Entry 5I2Z (X-ray diffraction, 2.30 A resolution); this record covers chain A.

== Chain A ==
Name: Macrophage metalloelastase
Source organism: Homo sapiens
Notes: EC 3.4.24.65
UniProt: P39900 (MMP12_HUMAN); residues 106-263 here = UniProt positions 106-263
Chain sequence (159 residues; row label = number of the first residue in the row):
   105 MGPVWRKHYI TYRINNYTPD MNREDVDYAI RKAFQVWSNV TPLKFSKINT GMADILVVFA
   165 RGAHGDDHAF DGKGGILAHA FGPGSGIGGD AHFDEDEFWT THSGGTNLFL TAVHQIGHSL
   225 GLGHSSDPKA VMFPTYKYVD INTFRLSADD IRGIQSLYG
Unresolved in the structure: 105-106
Construct notes: initiating methionine (105); engineered mutation D171 (Phe in P39900), Q219 (Glu in P39900)
Swiss-Prot annotation at these positions:
  - binding site (Ca(2+)): D124, D158, D175, G176, G178, I180, G190, G192, D194, D198, E199, E201
  - binding site (Zn(2+)): H168, D170, H183, H196, H218, H222, H228
Bound ions: Ca2+ site 1: D124, E199, E201; Ca2+ site 2: D158, G190, G192, D194; Zn2+ site 1: H168, D170, H183, H196; Ca2+ site 3: D175, G176, G178, I180, D198, E201; Zn2+ site 2: H218, H222, H228 (together with V24)
Small-molecule neighbours:
  - s-1,2-propanediol (PGO): Y132, A133, K136, T205, H206, F213, I245
  - V24 (N-[([1,1'-biphenyl]-4-yl)sulfonyl]-N-({1-[3,4,6-tri-O-acetyl-2-(acetylamino)-2-deoxy-beta-D-glucopyranosyl]-1H-1,2,3-triazol-4-yl}methyl)-D-valine): G178, G179, I180, L181, A182, H183, L214, T215, H218, Q219, H222, H228, V235, F237, P238, T239, Y240, K241

== Summary ==
Ligands of chain A: compound V24 and s-1,2-propanediol. D124, E199 and E201 coordinate Ca2+ site 1. D158,
G190, G192 and D194 coordinate Ca2+ site 2. From UniProt: 12 Ca2+-binding residues and 7 Zn2+-binding
residues.
Chain A is Macrophage metalloelastase (Homo sapiens); the structure, Crystal structure of the catalytic domain
of MMP-12 in complex with a selective sugar-conjugated triazole-linked carboxylate ..., was determined by
X-ray diffraction together with 5I0L, 5I12, 5I3M, 5I43 and 5I4O from the same study.
